Entry 6ACF (electron microscopy, 3.00 A resolution); this record covers chains A and D of the 8 polymer chains in the assembly.

# Chain A (and D)
Protein: Leucine dehydrogenase
Organism: Geobacillus stearothermophilus 10
Notes: chain D of this document is another copy of the same molecule, construct and numbering; everything in this record applies to it too
UniProtKB: A0A0K2HC96 (A0A0K2HC96_GEOSE); numbering as in UniProt (aligned over 1-367)
Chain sequence (367 residues; row label = number of the first residue in the row):
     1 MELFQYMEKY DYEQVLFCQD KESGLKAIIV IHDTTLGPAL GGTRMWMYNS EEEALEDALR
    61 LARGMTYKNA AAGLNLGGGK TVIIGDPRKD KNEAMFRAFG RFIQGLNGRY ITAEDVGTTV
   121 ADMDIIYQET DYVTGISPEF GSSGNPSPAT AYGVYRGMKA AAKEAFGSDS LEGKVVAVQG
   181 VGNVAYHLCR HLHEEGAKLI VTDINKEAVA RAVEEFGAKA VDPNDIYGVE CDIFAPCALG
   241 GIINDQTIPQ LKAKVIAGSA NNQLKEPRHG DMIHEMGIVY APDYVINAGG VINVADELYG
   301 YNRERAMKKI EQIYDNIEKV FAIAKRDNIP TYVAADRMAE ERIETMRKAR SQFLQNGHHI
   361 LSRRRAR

# Interface between chain A and chain D
Pairs across the interface (37):
  Glu-13(A) / Gln-352(D)
  Thr-34(A) / Ser-351(D)
  Thr-34(A) / Gln-352(D)
  Thr-34(A) / Phe-353(D)  hydrogen bond (side chain-backbone)
  Thr-35(A) / Ser-351(D)
  Gly-37(A) / Phe-353(D)
  Pro-38(A) / Phe-353(D)  hydrophobic
  Asn-107(A) / Gln-355(D)  hydrogen bond (backbone-side chain)
  Asn-107(A) / Asn-356(D)  hydrogen bond
  Gly-108(A) / Phe-353(D)
  Gly-108(A) / Gln-355(D)
  Arg-109(A) / Gln-352(D)
  Arg-109(A) / Phe-353(D)  hydrogen bond (side chain-backbone)
  Tyr-132(A) / Gln-355(D)  hydrogen bond
  Arg-347(A) / Arg-347(D)
  Arg-347(A) / Lys-348(D)
  Lys-348(A) / Arg-347(D)
  Ser-351(A) / Thr-34(D)
  Ser-351(A) / Thr-35(D)
  Gln-352(A) / Glu-13(D)
  Gln-352(A) / Thr-34(D)
  Gln-352(A) / Arg-109(D)
  Phe-353(A) / Thr-34(D)  hydrogen bond (backbone-side chain)
  Phe-353(A) / Gly-37(D)
  Phe-353(A) / Pro-38(D)  hydrophobic
  Phe-353(A) / Gly-108(D)
  Phe-353(A) / Arg-109(D)  hydrogen bond (backbone-side chain)
  Phe-353(A) / His-359(D)
  Gln-355(A) / Asn-107(D)  hydrogen bond (side chain-backbone)
  Gln-355(A) / Gly-108(D)
  Gln-355(A) / Tyr-132(D)  hydrogen bond
  Gln-355(A) / His-359(D)  hydrogen bond
  Gln-355(A) / Leu-361(D)
  Asn-356(A) / Asn-107(D)  hydrogen bond
  His-359(A) / Phe-353(D)
  His-359(A) / Gln-355(D)  hydrogen bond
  Leu-361(A) / Gln-355(D)

# In short
Chain A and chain D each contribute 18 residues to their interface; the contacts include 12 hydrogen bonds.
Among the polar pairs are Thr-34(A)/Phe-353(D), Asn-107(A)/Gln-355(D) and Asn-107(A)/Asn-356(D).
Chain A and chain D are both Leucine dehydrogenase (Geobacillus stearothermophilus 10); the structure,
structure of leucine dehydrogenase from Geobacillus stearothermophilus by cryo-EM, was determined by electron
microscopy together with 6ACH from the same study.
